5XF9 - chains A and C of the 4 polymer chains in the assembly; structure by X-ray diffraction, 2.58 A resolution.

Chain A:
Name: NAD-reducing hydrogenase
Source organism: Hydrogenophilus thermoluteolus
Reference sequence: A0A077L6X8 (A0A077L6X8_HYDTE); residue numbers follow UniProt; this construct covers 1-591
Sequence (591 residues; each row starts with the number of its first residue):
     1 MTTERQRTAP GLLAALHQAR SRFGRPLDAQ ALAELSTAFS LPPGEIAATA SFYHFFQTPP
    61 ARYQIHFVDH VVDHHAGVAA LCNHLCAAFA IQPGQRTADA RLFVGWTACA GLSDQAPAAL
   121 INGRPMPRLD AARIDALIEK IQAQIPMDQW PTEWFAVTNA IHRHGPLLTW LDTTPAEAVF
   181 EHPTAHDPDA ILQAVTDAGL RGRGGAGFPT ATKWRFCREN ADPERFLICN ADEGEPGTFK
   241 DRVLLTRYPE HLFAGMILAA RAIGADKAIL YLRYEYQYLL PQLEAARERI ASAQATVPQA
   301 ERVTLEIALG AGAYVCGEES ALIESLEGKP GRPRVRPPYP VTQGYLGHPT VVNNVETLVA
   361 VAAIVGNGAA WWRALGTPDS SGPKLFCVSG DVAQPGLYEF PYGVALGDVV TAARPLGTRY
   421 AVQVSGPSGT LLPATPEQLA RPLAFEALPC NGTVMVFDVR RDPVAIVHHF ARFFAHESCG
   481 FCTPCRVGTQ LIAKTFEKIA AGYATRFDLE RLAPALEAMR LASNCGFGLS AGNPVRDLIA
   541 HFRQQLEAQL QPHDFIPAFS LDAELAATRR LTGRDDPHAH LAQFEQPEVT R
Not modelled in the structure: 1, 22-25, 572-579, 590-591

Chain C:
Name: NAD-reducing hydrogenase
Source organism: Hydrogenophilus thermoluteolus
Reference sequence: A0A077L7R5 (A0A077L7R5_HYDTE); residue numbers follow UniProt; this construct covers 1-189
Sequence (189 residues; numbered 1 to 189; the number before each row is that of its first residue):
     1 MTSAAPSAMP PRKIRIATAS LAGCFGCHMS FADIDTRLLA LAEWVTFDRS PLTDWKTVGE
    61 CDIALIEGGV CNAENVEVLR AYRRAARILV AVGACAINGG LPAQRNQHRV ERLLTQVFEA
   121 DRHLAPGSRV PNDPELPLLL EHVHPIHEIV RVDYYLPGCP PTAEVIWTFL TDLLVGREPH
   181 FPYPTLRYD
Not modelled in the structure: 1-11

Interface between chain A and chain C:
Contacting residue pairs - 10 pairs, chain A then chain C:
  Lys498(A) - Glu148(C)  salt bridge
  Phe507(A) - His147(C)
  Asp508(A) - Glu148(C)
  Arg511(A) - His147(C)
  Arg511(A) - Glu148(C)  salt bridge
  His553(A) - His147(C)
  His553(A) - Ile149(C)
  His553(A) - Val150(C)  hydrogen bond (side chain-backbone)
  His553(A) - Arg151(C)
  Asp554(A) - Arg151(C)  hydrogen bond (backbone-side chain)
Interface residues without a listed pair, chain A (8 interface residues in all): Phe555, Ile556

Summary:
8 residues of chain A face 5 of chain C across their interface; the contacts include 2 hydrogen bonds and 2
salt bridges. Among the polar pairs are Lys498(A)-Glu148(C), Arg511(A)-Glu148(C) and His553(A)-Val150(C).
Here chain A is NAD-reducing hydrogenase and chain C is NAD-reducing hydrogenase, both from Hydrogenophilus
thermoluteolus. Entry 5XF9 (Crystal structure of NAD+-reducing [NiFe]-hydrogenase in the air-oxidized state)
was determined by X-ray diffraction together with 5XFA from the same study.
